6KHJ - chains D and F of the 18 polymer chains in the assembly; structure by electron microscopy, 3.00 A resolution.

[Chain D]
Molecule: NAD(P)H-quinone oxidoreductase chain 4 1
From: Thermosynechococcus elongatus BP-1
Notes: EC 7.1.1.-
Reference sequence: Q8DKY0 (NU4C1_THEEB); residue numbers follow UniProt; this construct covers 1-529
Amino-acid sequence (529 residues; row label = number of the first residue in the row):
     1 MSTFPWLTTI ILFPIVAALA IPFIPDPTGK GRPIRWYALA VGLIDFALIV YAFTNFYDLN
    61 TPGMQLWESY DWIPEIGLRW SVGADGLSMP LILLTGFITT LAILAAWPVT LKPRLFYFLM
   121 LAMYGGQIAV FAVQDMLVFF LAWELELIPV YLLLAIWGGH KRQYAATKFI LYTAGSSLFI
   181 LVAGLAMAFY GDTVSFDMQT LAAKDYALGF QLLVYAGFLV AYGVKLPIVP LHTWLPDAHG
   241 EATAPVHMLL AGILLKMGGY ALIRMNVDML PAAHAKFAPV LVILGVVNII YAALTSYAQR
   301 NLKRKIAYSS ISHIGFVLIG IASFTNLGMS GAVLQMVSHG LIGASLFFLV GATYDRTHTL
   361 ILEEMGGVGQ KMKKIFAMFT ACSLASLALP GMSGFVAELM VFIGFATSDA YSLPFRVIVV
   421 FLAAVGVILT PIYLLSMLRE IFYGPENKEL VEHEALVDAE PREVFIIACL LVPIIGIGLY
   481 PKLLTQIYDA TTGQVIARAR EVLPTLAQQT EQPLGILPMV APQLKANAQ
Not modelled in the structure: 505-529
Small-molecule neighbours:
  - beta-carotene (BCR), molecule 1: F46, P90, L93, L94, F97, V337, L341, A377, M378, A381, I467, A468, L471, V472, P473, I475, G476, I477, L483, L484, I487
  - beta-carotene (BCR), molecule 2: V287, I290, Y291, L294, F421, L422, V425, I428

[Chain F]
Molecule: NADH dehydrogenase subunit 5
From: Thermosynechococcus elongatus BP-1
Reference sequence: Q8DKX9 (Q8DKX9_THEEB); numbering as in UniProt (aligned over 1-656)
Amino-acid sequence (656 residues; numbered 1 to 656; the number before each row is that of its first residue):
     1 MEPLYQYAWL IPVLPLLGAL IVGFGLIAFS ETTSKLRRPS AIFIMALMAI AMGHSLTLFW
    61 SQVQGHLPYT QMIEWAAAGN LHIAMGYVID PLAALMLVIV TTVAFLVMLY SDGYMAHDPG
   121 YVRFFAYLSL FGSSMLGLVV SPNLVQVYIF WELVGMCSYL LIGFWYDRKS AAEAAQKAFV
   181 TNRVGDFGLL LGMVGLFWAT GTFDFAGMGD RLTELVNTGL LSPSLAAILA ILVFLGPVAK
   241 SAQFPLHVWL PDAMEGPTPI SALIHAATMV AAGVFLIARM FPVFEQLPQV MTTIAWTGAF
   301 TAFMGATIAI TQNDIKKSLA YSTISQLGYM VMGMGVGAYS AGLFHLMTHA YFKAMLFLGS
   361 GSVIHSMEGV VGHNPDLAQD MRYMGGLRKY MPITGATFLV GCLAISGVPP FAGFWSKDEI
   421 LGAVFHANPA MWLLTWLTAG LTAFYMFRMY FMTFEGKFRN VPPERQEHHD HHSHHAAVPH
   481 ESPWTMTLPL VVLAIPSTLI GFVGTPFNNL FEVFIHAPGE EKVAEHAVDL TEFLILGGSS
   541 VGIGLMGITV AYLMYLKGTP SPQAIAKAIQ PLYQFSLHKW YFDELYEAVF IKGCRRLARQ
   601 VLEVDYNVVD GVVNLTGFVT MVTGEGLKYL QNGRAQFYAL IVLLAVLGFV IFSVQT
Not modelled in the structure: 1, 468-474, 522-529, 656
Small-molecule neighbours:
  - beta-carotene (BCR), molecule 1: L20, G23, I27
  - beta-carotene (BCR), molecule 2: V184, F187, I231, F234, L235, V238, P245, L246, T293, T297, V601

[Interface between chain D and chain F]
Pairs across the interface - 102 pairs, chain D then chain F:
  K161(D) - Y606(F)
  Y164(D) - N614(F)  hydrogen bond
  K168(D) - D610(F)  salt bridge
  K168(D) - V613(F)
  P230(D) - V609(F)
  H232(D) - D605(F)  salt bridge
  T233(D) - D605(F)
  T233(D) - V609(F)
  T233(D) - D610(F)  hydrogen bond
  T233(D) - V613(F)
  Y291(D) - V601(F)  hydrophobic
  Y291(D) - D605(F)
  L294(D) - L597(F)  hydrophobic
  L294(D) - A598(F)
  T295(D) - V601(F)
  T295(D) - L602(F)
  Y297(D) - C594(F)  hydrophobic
  Y297(D) - R595(F)
  Y297(D) - A598(F)  hydrophobic
  A298(D) - A598(F)
  A298(D) - R599(F)
  A298(D) - L602(F)
  Q299(D) - L602(F)
  Y308(D) - L602(F)  hydrophobic
  Y308(D) - D605(F)  hydrogen bond
  N326(D) - G79(F)
  L327(D) - A77(F)
  L327(D) - A78(F)  hydrophobic
  L327(D) - L81(F)  hydrophobic
  L327(D) - I83(F)  hydrophobic
  G369(D) - Y166(F)
  Q370(D) - D167(F)
  K373(D) - Y166(F)  hydrogen bond
  K374(D) - I27(F)
  K374(D) - S30(F)  hydrogen bond
  F376(D) - Y166(F)  hydrophobic
  A377(D) - I27(F)  hydrophobic
  T380(D) - L160(F)
  L384(D) - M156(F)  hydrophobic
  L387(D) - E152(F)
  L387(D) - F179(F)  hydrophobic
  L387(D) - R183(F)  hydrogen bond (backbone-side chain)
  A388(D) - E152(F)
  L389(D) - E152(F)
  L389(D) - M156(F)  hydrophobic
  P390(D) - I149(F)  hydrophobic
  P390(D) - E152(F)
  P390(D) - L153(F)
  F395(D) - Y148(F)  hydrophobic
  F395(D) - I149(F)  hydrophobic
  V396(D) - W75(F)  hydrophobic
  L399(D) - V145(F)  hydrophobic
  L399(D) - M193(F)  hydrophobic
  F402(D) - L190(F)  hydrophobic
  F402(D) - V194(F)  hydrophobic
  I403(D) - I83(F)  hydrophobic
  I403(D) - F197(F)  hydrophobic
  I403(D) - F203(F)  hydrophobic
  A406(D) - V194(F)  hydrophobic
  A406(D) - W198(F)  hydrogen bond (backbone-side chain)
  T407(D) - L81(F)
  T407(D) - F197(F)
  L413(D) - W198(F)
  R416(D) - W198(F)
  V417(D) - W198(F)  hydrophobic
  V420(D) - L191(F)
  F421(D) - F187(F)  hydrophobic
  F421(D) - L191(F)  hydrophobic
  A424(D) - F187(F)
  A424(D) - L191(F)  hydrophobic
  V427(D) - Y148(F)
  V427(D) - R183(F)  hydrogen bond (backbone-side chain)
  V427(D) - L190(F)  hydrophobic
  I428(D) - R183(F)
  I428(D) - F187(F)  hydrophobic
  P431(D) - F179(F)  hydrophobic
  P431(D) - R183(F)
  I432(D) - Q176(F)
  I432(D) - V180(F)  hydrophobic
  L435(D) - Y159(F)
  L435(D) - Q176(F)
  L435(D) - F179(F)  hydrophobic
  S436(D) - Q176(F)
  L438(D) - Y159(F)
  R439(D) - A172(F)
  R439(D) - E173(F)  salt bridge
  R439(D) - Q176(F)  hydrogen bond
  Y443(D) - Y159(F)  hydrogen bond
  Y443(D) - G163(F)
  Y443(D) - Y166(F)  hydrophobic
  Y443(D) - A172(F)  hydrophobic
  G444(D) - Y166(F)  hydrogen bond (backbone-backbone)
  G444(D) - D167(F)
  G444(D) - R168(F)
  P445(D) - D167(F)
  P445(D) - K169(F)
  V464(D) - I27(F)
  G478(D) - W75(F)
  L479(D) - W75(F)  hydrogen bond (backbone-side chain)
  P481(D) - W75(F)
  K482(D) - E74(F)  salt bridge
  K482(D) - W75(F)
Other interface residues (no listed pair), chain D (65 interface residues in all): Y172, D237, M378, M400, G404, V425, L429, Y480, T485
Other interface residues (no listed pair), chain F (53 interface residues in all): A76, V184, L225, V604

[Summary]
Chain D and chain F form an interface of 65 and 53 residues respectively, with 12 hydrogen bonds and 4 salt
bridges. Polar contacts include K168(D)-D610(F), H232(D)-D605(F) and R439(D)-E173(F). Beta-carotene is bound
between chain D and chain F.
Chain D is NAD(P)H-quinone oxidoreductase chain 4 1 and chain F is NADH dehydrogenase subunit 5, both from
Thermosynechococcus elongatus BP-1; the structure, Supercomplex for electron transfer, was determined by
electron microscopy.
